PDB entry 8AC2 | electron microscopy, 3.70 A resolution | chains A and B of the 7 polymer chains in the assembly

== Chain A (and B) ==
Molecule: DNA-directed RNA polymerase subunit alpha
Organism: Escherichia coli K-12
Notes: EC 2.7.7.6; chain B of this document is another copy of the same molecule, construct and numbering; everything in this record applies to it too
Reference sequence: P0A7Z4 (RPOA_ECOLI); numbering as in UniProt (aligned over 1-329)
Chain sequence (329 residues; numbered 1 to 329; the number before each row is that of its first residue):
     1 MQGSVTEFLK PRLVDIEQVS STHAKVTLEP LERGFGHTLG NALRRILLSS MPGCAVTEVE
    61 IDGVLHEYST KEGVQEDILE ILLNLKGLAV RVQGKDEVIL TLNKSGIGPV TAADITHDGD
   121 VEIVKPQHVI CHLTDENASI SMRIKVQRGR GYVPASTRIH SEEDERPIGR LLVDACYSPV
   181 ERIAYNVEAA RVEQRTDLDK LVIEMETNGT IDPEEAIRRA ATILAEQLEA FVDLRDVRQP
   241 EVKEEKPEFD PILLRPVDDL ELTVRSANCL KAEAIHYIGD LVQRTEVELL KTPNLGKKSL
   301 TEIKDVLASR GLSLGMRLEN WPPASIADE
Disordered / not traced: 1-5, 235-329 (chain B: 1-5, 159, 235-329)
Curated features (UniProtKB/Swiss-Prot):
  - region: Glu162 to Glu165 (Required for interaction with Crp at class II promoters)
  - modified residue: Arg265 (ADP-ribosylarginine), Lys297 (N6-acetyllysine), Lys298 (N6-acetyllysine)
  - mutagenesis: Arg45 (R45C: In rpoA112; temperature-sensitive, blocks RNA polymerase assembly), Glu162 to Glu165 (5-fold decrease in CRP-class II promoter-dependent transcription), Glu165 (E165K: 5-fold decrease in CRP-class II promoter-dependent transcription), Arg191 (R191C: In rpoA101; temperature-sensitive)

== Interface between chain A and chain B ==
Contacting residue pairs (48):
  Thr6(A) with Arg150(B), hydrogen bond
  Glu7(A) with Arg150(B), hydrogen bond (backbone-side chain)
  Phe8(A) with Arg150(B); Ile223(B), hydrophobic; Gln227(B), hydrogen bond (backbone-side chain)
  Lys10(A) with Glu226(B)
  Pro11(A) with Gln227(B); Ala230(B); Phe231(B)
  Arg12(A) with Ala230(B)
  Leu28(A) with Phe231(B), hydrophobic
  Arg33(A) with Arg150(B), hydrogen bond (side chain-backbone)
  Phe35(A) with Ser50(B); Gln227(B)
  His37(A) with Arg45(B)
  Thr38(A) with Arg45(B)
  Asn41(A) with Asn41(B)
  Ala42(A) with Thr38(B)
  Arg45(A) with Gly34(B), hydrogen bond (side chain-backbone); His37(B); Thr38(B), hydrogen bond
  Ile46(A) with Phe35(B), hydrophobic
  Ser49(A) with Phe35(B)
  Ser50(A) with Phe8(B)
  Arg150(A) with Glu7(B), hydrogen bond (side chain-backbone); Glu32(B), salt bridge
  Arg218(A) with Phe231(B), hydrogen bond (side chain-backbone); Asp233(B)
  Ala221(A) with Leu228(B); Phe231(B), hydrophobic
  Thr222(A) with Val232(B); Asp233(B), hydrogen bond (side chain-backbone)
  Ile223(A) with Thr6(B); Phe8(B), hydrophobic
  Leu224(A) with Leu228(B), hydrophobic
  Ala225(A) with Leu228(B)
  Glu226(A) with Lys10(B)
  Gln227(A) with Leu9(B), hydrogen bond (side chain-backbone); Pro11(B); Leu31(B)
  Leu228(A) with Leu224(B), hydrophobic
  Ala230(A) with Pro11(B); Arg12(B)
  Phe231(A) with Leu28(B), hydrophobic; Leu43(B), hydrophobic
  Val232(A) with Ala221(B), hydrophobic
  Asp233(A) with Arg218(B)
  Leu234(A) with Arg218(B)
Other interface residues (no listed pair), chain A (36 interface residues in all): Leu9, Leu13, Gly34, Leu39
Other interface residues (no listed pair), chain B (36 interface residues in all): Val14, Ile46, Ser49, Pro52, Ile203, Ile217

== In short ==
Chain A and chain B each contribute 36 residues to their interface; the contacts include 10 hydrogen bonds and
1 salt bridge. Polar pairs include Arg150(A)-Glu32(B), Thr6(A)-Arg150(B) and Glu7(A)-Arg150(B). Curated
annotation (UniProt) lists 6 mutagenesis sites on chain A.
Chain A and chain B are both DNA-directed RNA polymerase subunit alpha (Escherichia coli K-12); the structure,
RNA polymerase- post-terminated, open clamp state, was determined by electron microscopy, deposited together
with 8ABY, 8ABZ, 8AC0, 8AC1, 8ACP and 8AD1.
